PDB entry 5TDR | X-ray diffraction, 1.42 A resolution | chains A and B

[Chain A]
Protein: SET domain-containing protein 3
From: Saccharomyces cerevisiae (strain ATCC 204508 / S288c)
UniProtKB: P36124 (SET3_YEAST); residues 1-69 here correspond to UniProt positions 116-184 (UniProt number = residue number + 115)
Sequence (70 residues; row label = number of the first residue in the row; numbering starts at 0):
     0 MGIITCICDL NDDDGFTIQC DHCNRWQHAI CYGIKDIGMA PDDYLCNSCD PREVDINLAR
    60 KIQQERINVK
Construct notes: initiating methionine (0)
Ion coordination: Zn2+ site 1: C5, C7, H27, C30; Na+ site 1: C5, D8; Na+ site 2: D13, F15; Zn2+ site 2: C19, C22, C45, C48

[Chain B]
Protein: Histone H3
Sequence (11 residues; each row starts with the number of its first residue):
     1 ARTKQTARKS T
Modified residues: K4 (N-dimethyl-lysine; MLY)

[Chain A / chain B interface]
Pairs across the interface - 21 pairs, chain A then chain B:
  D12(A) with K4(B)
  G14(A) with K4(B); Q5(B); T6(B), hydrogen bond (backbone-backbone)
  F15(A) with K4(B); Q5(B)
  T16(A) with T3(B); K4(B), hydrogen bond (backbone-backbone)
  I17(A) with A1(B), hydrophobic; R2(B)
  Q18(A) with R2(B), hydrogen bond
  C19(A) with R2(B), hydrogen bond (backbone-side chain)
  D20(A) with R2(B), salt bridge
  N23(A) with R2(B), hydrogen bond
  W25(A) with R2(B); T3(B); K4(B)
  I36(A) with Q5(B)
  P40(A) with A1(B), hydrogen bond (backbone-backbone)
  D41(A) with A1(B), hydrogen bond (backbone-backbone)
  Y43(A) with A1(B), hydrophobic
Interface residues without a listed pair, chain A (16 interface residues in all): G1, I3

[Overview]
Chain A and chain B form an interface of 16 and 6 residues respectively; the contacts include 7 hydrogen bonds
and 1 salt bridge. Polar contacts include D20(A)-R2(B), Q18(A)-R2(B) and C19(A)-R2(B). C5(A), C7(A), H27(A)
and C30(A) form the Zn2+ site 1.
Here chain A is SET domain-containing protein 3 (Saccharomyces cerevisiae (strain ATCC 204508 / S288c)) and
chain B is Histone H3. Entry 5TDR (Set3 PHD finger in complex with histone H3K4me2) was determined by X-ray
diffraction together with 5TDW from the same study.
